6BX1 - chains b and e of the 60 polymer chains in the assembly; structure by electron microscopy, 3.25 A resolution.

# Chain b (and e)
Molecule: VP2
Notes: chain e of this document is another copy of the same molecule, construct and numbering; everything in this record applies to it too
UniProtKB: A0A060NBN8 (A0A060NBN8_9VIRU); numbering as in UniProt (aligned over 33-572)
Sequence (540 residues; row label = number of the first residue in the row):
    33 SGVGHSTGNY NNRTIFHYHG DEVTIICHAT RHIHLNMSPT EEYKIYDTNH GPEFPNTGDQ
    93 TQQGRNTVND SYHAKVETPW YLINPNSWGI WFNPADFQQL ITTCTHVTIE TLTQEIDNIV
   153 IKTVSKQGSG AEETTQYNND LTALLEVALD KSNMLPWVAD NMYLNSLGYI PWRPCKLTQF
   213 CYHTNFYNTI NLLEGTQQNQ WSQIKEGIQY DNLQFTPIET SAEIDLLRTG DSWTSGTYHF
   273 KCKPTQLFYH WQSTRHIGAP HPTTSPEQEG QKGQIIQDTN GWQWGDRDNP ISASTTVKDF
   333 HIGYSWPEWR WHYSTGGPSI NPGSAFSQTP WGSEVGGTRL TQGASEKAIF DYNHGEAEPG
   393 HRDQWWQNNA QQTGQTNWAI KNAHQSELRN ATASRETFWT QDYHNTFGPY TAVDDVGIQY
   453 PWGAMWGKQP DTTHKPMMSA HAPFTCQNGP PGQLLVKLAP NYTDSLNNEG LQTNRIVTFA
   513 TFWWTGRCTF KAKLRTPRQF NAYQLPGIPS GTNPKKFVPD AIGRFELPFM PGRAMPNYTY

# How chain b and chain e interact
Pairs across the interface (60; chain b residue first):
  His49(b) - His51(e)
  His49(b) - Gly52(e)
  Tyr50(b) - Tyr50(e)  hydrophobic
  Tyr50(b) - His51(e)
  Tyr50(b) - Gly52(e)  hydrogen bond (backbone-backbone)
  Tyr50(b) - Leu526(e)  hydrophobic
  His51(b) - His49(e)
  His51(b) - Tyr50(e)
  Gly52(b) - His49(e)
  Gly52(b) - Tyr50(e)  hydrogen bond (backbone-backbone)
  Asn125(b) - Gln531(e)  hydrogen bond (side chain-backbone)
  Asn125(b) - Phe532(e)  hydrogen bond (side chain-backbone)
  Pro126(b) - Phe532(e)
  Ala127(b) - Pro529(e)
  Ala127(b) - Gln531(e)
  Ala127(b) - Phe532(e)  hydrogen bond (backbone-backbone)
  Ala127(b) - Asn533(e)
  Asp128(b) - Pro529(e)
  Gln130(b) - Ala534(e)
  Gln130(b) - Tyr535(e)  hydrogen bond (side chain-backbone)
  Gln130(b) - Leu537(e)
  Gln131(b) - Arg527(e)
  Gln131(b) - Pro529(e)
  Thr135(b) - Thr135(e)
  Glu299(b) - Ile554(e)
  Gln300(b) - Ile554(e)
  Glu301(b) - Asp552(e)
  Glu301(b) - Ala553(e)
  Glu301(b) - Ile554(e)
  Glu301(b) - Arg556(e)  salt bridge
  Leu526(b) - Tyr50(e)  hydrophobic
  Arg527(b) - Gln131(e)
  Pro529(b) - Asp128(e)
  Pro529(b) - Gln131(e)
  Gln531(b) - Asn125(e)  hydrogen bond (backbone-side chain)
  Gln531(b) - Ala127(e)
  Phe532(b) - Asn125(e)  hydrogen bond (backbone-side chain)
  Phe532(b) - Pro126(e)
  Phe532(b) - Ala127(e)  hydrogen bond (backbone-backbone)
  Phe532(b) - Phe557(e)  hydrophobic
  Asn533(b) - Ala127(e)
  Asn533(b) - Val550(e)
  Ala534(b) - Gln130(e)
  Ala534(b) - Ile540(e)  hydrophobic
  Ala534(b) - Met562(e)  hydrophobic
  Tyr535(b) - Gln130(e)  hydrogen bond (backbone-side chain)
  Leu537(b) - Gln130(e)
  Leu537(b) - Leu537(e)  hydrophobic
  Leu537(b) - Pro538(e)
  Pro538(b) - Leu537(e)
  Ile540(b) - Ala534(e)  hydrophobic
  Val550(b) - Asn533(e)
  Asp552(b) - Glu301(e)
  Ala553(b) - Glu301(e)
  Ile554(b) - Glu299(e)
  Ile554(b) - Gln300(e)
  Ile554(b) - Glu301(e)
  Arg556(b) - Glu301(e)  salt bridge
  Phe557(b) - Phe532(e)  hydrophobic
  Met562(b) - Ala534(e)  hydrophobic
Also at the interface, not in a pair above, chain b (37 interface residues in all): Thr134, Pro203, Trp204, Pro298, Phe549
Also at the interface, not in a pair above, chain e (37 interface residues in all): Thr134, Pro203, Trp204, Pro298, Phe549

# In short
Chain b and chain e each contribute 37 residues to their interface, with 10 hydrogen bonds and 2 salt bridges.
Among the polar pairs are Glu301(b)-Arg556(e), Asn125(b)-Gln531(e) and Asn125(b)-Phe532(e).
Both chains are VP2. Entry 6BX1 (Atomic resolution structure of human bufavirus 3) was determined by electron
microscopy (same publication as 6BWX and 6BX0).
